Entry 6B3C (X-ray diffraction, 1.60 A resolution); this record covers chains A and B.

# Chain A (and B)
Molecule: HIV-1 Protease
From: Human immunodeficiency virus 1
Notes: EC 3.4.23.16; chain B of this document is another copy of the same molecule, construct and numbering; everything in this record applies to it too
Reference sequence: P04587 (POL_HV1B5); residues 1-99 here correspond to UniProt positions 501-599 (UniProt number = residue number + 500)
Chain sequence (99 residues; numbered 1 to 99; the number before each row is that of its first residue):
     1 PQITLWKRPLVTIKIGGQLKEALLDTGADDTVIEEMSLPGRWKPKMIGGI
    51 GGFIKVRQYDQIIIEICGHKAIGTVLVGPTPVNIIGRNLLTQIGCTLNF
Construct notes: conflict Lys7 (Gln507 in P04587), Ile33 (Leu533 in P04587), Ile63 (Leu563 in P04587)
Residues lining bound ligands: CKS (N-(3-fluoro-2-{2-[(2S,5R)-5-methyl-1-(phenylsulfonyl)piperazin-2-yl]ethyl}phenyl)-3,3-bis(4-fluorophenyl)propanamide): Arg8, Leu23, Asp25, Gly27, Ala28, Gly48, Gly49, Ile50, Thr80, Pro81, Val82, Ile84
Curated features (UniProtKB/Swiss-Prot):
  - region (Dimerization of protease): Pro1 to Leu5, Gly49 to Lys55, Asn88 to Phe99
  - active site: Asp25 (For protease activity)
  - site: Phe99 (Cleavage)

# Interface between chain A and chain B
Contacting residue pairs - 107 pairs, chain A then chain B:
  Pro1(A) with Leu97(B); Asn98(B); Phe99(B), hydrogen bond (backbone-backbone)
  Gln2(A) with Thr96(B); Leu97(B); Asn98(B), hydrogen bond
  Ile3(A) with Thr96(B); Leu97(B), hydrogen bond (backbone-backbone); Phe99(B), hydrophobic
  Leu5(A) with Thr26(B); Arg87(B), hydrogen bond (backbone-side chain); Leu90(B), hydrophobic; Thr91(B); Cys95(B)
  Trp6(A) with Arg87(B), hydrogen bond (backbone-side chain); Thr91(B)
  Lys7(A) with Arg87(B)
  Arg8(A) with Asp29(B), salt bridge; Arg87(B)
  Pro9(A) with Thr26(B); Arg87(B); Leu97(B), hydrophobic
  Leu23(A) with Gly27(B)
  Leu24(A) with Thr26(B), hydrogen bond (backbone-side chain); Leu97(B), hydrophobic
  Asp25(A) with Asp25(B); Thr26(B); Gly27(B), hydrogen bond (side chain-backbone)
  Thr26(A) with Leu5(B); Pro9(B); Leu24(B), hydrogen bond (side chain-backbone); Asp25(B); Thr26(B), hydrogen bond (side chain-backbone); Leu97(B)
  Gly27(A) with Leu23(B); Leu24(B); Asp25(B), hydrogen bond (backbone-side chain)
  Asp29(A) with Arg8(B), salt bridge
  Gly48(A) with Ile50(B)
  Gly49(A) with Ile50(B); Pro81(B)
  Ile50(A) with Val32(B), hydrophobic; Ile47(B), hydrophobic; Gly49(B); Ile50(B), hydrogen bond (backbone-backbone); Gly51(B), hydrogen bond (backbone-backbone); Gly52(B); Ile54(B), hydrophobic; Thr80(B); Pro81(B); Ile84(B), hydrophobic
  Gly51(A) with Gly51(B); Gly52(B); Ile54(B)
  Gly52(A) with Ile50(B); Gly51(B)
  Ile54(A) with Ile50(B)
  Cys67(A) with Phe99(B), hydrophobic
  His69(A) with Phe99(B)
  Thr80(A) with Ile50(B)
  Pro81(A) with Gly49(B); Ile50(B)
  Arg87(A) with Leu5(B), hydrogen bond (side chain-backbone); Trp6(B), hydrogen bond (side chain-backbone); Lys7(B), hydrogen bond (side chain-backbone); Arg8(B); Pro9(B)
  Leu90(A) with Leu5(B), hydrophobic
  Thr91(A) with Leu5(B); Trp6(B)
  Gln92(A) with Trp6(B)
  Ile93(A) with Phe99(B)
  Gly94(A) with Asn98(B); Phe99(B)
  Cys95(A) with Leu5(B); Leu97(B), hydrophobic; Asn98(B); Phe99(B), hydrophobic
  Thr96(A) with Gln2(B); Ile3(B); Thr4(B); Thr96(B); Leu97(B); Asn98(B), hydrogen bond (backbone-backbone)
  Leu97(A) with Pro1(B); Gln2(B); Ile3(B), hydrogen bond (backbone-backbone); Pro9(B), hydrophobic; Leu24(B), hydrophobic; Thr26(B); Cys95(B), hydrophobic; Thr96(B); Leu97(B), hydrophobic
  Asn98(A) with Pro1(B); Gln2(B), hydrogen bond; Gly94(B); Cys95(B); Thr96(B), hydrogen bond (backbone-backbone); Asn98(B), hydrogen bond
  Phe99(A) with Pro1(B), hydrogen bond (backbone-backbone); Ile3(B), hydrophobic; Leu24(B), hydrophobic; Cys67(B), hydrophobic; His69(B); Ile93(B); Gly94(B); Cys95(B), hydrophobic
Interface residues without a listed pair, chain A (39 interface residues in all): Thr4, Ile47, Phe53, Ile84
Interface residues without a listed pair, chain B (38 interface residues in all): Gly48

# Overview
39 residues of chain A face 38 of chain B across their interface; the contacts include 21 hydrogen bonds and 2
salt bridges. Polar contacts include Arg8(A)-Asp29(B), Gln2(A)-Asn98(B) and Leu5(A)-Arg87(B). Bound to chain
A: compound CKS. From UniProt: active-site residue Asp25(A) on chain A.
Both chains are HIV-1 Protease (Human immunodeficiency virus 1). Entry 6B3C (Crystal Structure of HIV Protease
complexed with
N-(3-fluoro-2-(2-((2S,6R)-6-methyl-1-(phenylsulfonyl)piperazin-2-yl)ethyl)phenyl)-3,3-bis(4-fluorophenyl)propanamide)
was determined by X-ray diffraction together with 6B36, 6B38, 6B3F, 6B3G and 6B3H from the same study.
